Entry 6RES (electron microscopy, 4.30 A resolution (low resolution: residue-level contacts below are approximate; hydrogen-bond / salt-bridge calls are withheld)); this record covers chains V and Z of the 31 polymer chains in the assembly.

== Chain V ==
Protein: ATP synthase subunit alpha
Source organism: Polytomella sp. Pringsheim 198.80
Reference sequence: A0ZW40 (A0ZW40_9CHLO); residues 1-562 here = UniProt positions 1-562
Amino-acid sequence (562 residues; row label = number of the first residue in the row):
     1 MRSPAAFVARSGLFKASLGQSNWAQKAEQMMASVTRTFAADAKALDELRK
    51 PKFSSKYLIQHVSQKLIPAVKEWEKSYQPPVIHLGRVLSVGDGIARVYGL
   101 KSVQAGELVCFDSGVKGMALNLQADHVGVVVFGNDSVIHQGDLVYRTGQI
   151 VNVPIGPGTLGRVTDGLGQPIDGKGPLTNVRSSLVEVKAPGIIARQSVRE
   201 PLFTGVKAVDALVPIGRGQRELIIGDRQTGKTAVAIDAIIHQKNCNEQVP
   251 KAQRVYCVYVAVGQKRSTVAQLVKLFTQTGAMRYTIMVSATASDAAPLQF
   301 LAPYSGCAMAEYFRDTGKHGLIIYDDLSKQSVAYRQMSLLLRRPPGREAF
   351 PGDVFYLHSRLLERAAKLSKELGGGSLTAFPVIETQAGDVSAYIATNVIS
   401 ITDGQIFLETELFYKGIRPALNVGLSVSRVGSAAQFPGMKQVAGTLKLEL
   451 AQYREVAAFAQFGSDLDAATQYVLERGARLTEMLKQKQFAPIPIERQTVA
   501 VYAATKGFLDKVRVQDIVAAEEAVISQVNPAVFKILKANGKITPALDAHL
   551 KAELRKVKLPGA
Not modelled in the structure: 1-42
Construct notes: conflict Arg-266 (Lys in A0ZW40)
Bound ions: Mg2+: Thr-232 (together with ATP)
Small-molecule neighbours: ATP (adenosine-5'-triphosphate): Asp-226, Arg-227, Gln-228, Thr-229, Gly-230, Lys-231, Thr-232, Ala-233, Gln-264, Asp-326, Phe-413, Arg-418, Pro-419, Gln-486, Lys-487, Gln-488

== Chain Z ==
Protein: ATP synthase subunit beta
Source organism: Polytomella sp. Pringsheim 198.80
Notes: EC 7.1.2.2
Reference sequence: A0ZW41 (A0ZW41_9CHLO); residue numbers follow UniProt; this construct covers 1-574
Amino-acid sequence (574 residues; numbered 1 to 574; the number before each row is that of its first residue):
     1 MALRYAAGLAKNVVQRQGASLNIARAFAAEPAPAIDAGYVSQVIGPVVDV
    51 RFDGELPSILSSLEVEGHSVRLVLEVAQHMGDNTVRCIAMDSTDGLVRGQ
   101 KVVDTGSPIKVPVGRGTLGRIMNVIGEPVDEQGPIDAADIWSIHREAPEF
   151 TEQSTEQEILVTGIKVVDLLAPYQRGGKIGLFGGAGVGKTVLIMELINNV
   201 AKAHGGFSVFAGVGERTREGNDLYREMIESGVIKLGAERGNSKCTLVYGQ
   251 MNEPPGARARVALTGLTVAEYFRDIEGQDVLLFVDNIFRFTQANSEVSAL
   301 LGRIPSAVGYQPTLATDLGGLQERITTTTKGSITSVQAVYVPADDLTDPA
   351 PATTFAHLDATTVLSRSIAELGIYPAVDPLDSTSRMLNPNVIGAEHYNVA
   401 RGVQKVLQDYKNLQDIIAILGMDELSEEDKLTVARARKIQRFLSQPFQVA
   451 EVFTGTPGKYVDLADTISGFQGVLTGKYDDLPEMAFYMVGDIKEVKEKAD
   501 KMAKDIASRKEADNKKVSEELKDIPSLDKLVSEIKEVVIEEDDGLEEDFK
   551 AEALSSETVVLNEEGKSVPLPKKN
Not modelled in the structure: 1-32
Construct notes: conflict Ala-350 (Gly in A0ZW41), Leu-387 (Arg in A0ZW41)
Small-molecule neighbours:
  - ADP (adenosine-5'-diphosphate): Ala-185, Gly-186, Val-187, Gly-188, Lys-189, Thr-190, Val-191, Arg-216, Glu-219, Tyr-374, Gln-445, Phe-447, Ala-450, Phe-453, Thr-454
  - ATP (adenosine-5'-triphosphate): Thr-383, Ser-384, Arg-385, Leu-387, Tyr-397, Arg-401

== Interface between chain V and chain Z ==
Residue-residue contacts (149; chain V residue first):
  Pro-80(V) with Glu-563(Z)
  Val-81(V) with Glu-563(Z)
  His-83(V) with Asn-562(Z); Glu-563(Z)
  Leu-84(V) with Leu-561(Z); Asn-562(Z); Glu-563(Z)
  Gly-99(V) with Arg-98(Z)
  Leu-100(V) with Arg-98(Z)
  Lys-101(V) with Val-97(Z)
  Ser-102(V) with Val-97(Z)
  Val-103(V) with Leu-96(Z); Val-97(Z); Arg-98(Z)
  Gln-104(V) with Gly-95(Z); Leu-96(Z); Val-97(Z)
  Ala-105(V) with Thr-93(Z); Asp-94(Z); Gly-95(Z); Leu-96(Z)
  Cys-110(V) with Thr-558(Z)
  Asp-112(V) with Leu-570(Z); Lys-573(Z); Asn-574(Z)
  Ser-113(V) with Asn-574(Z)
  Leu-120(V) with Val-43(Z)
  Asn-121(V) with Val-43(Z)
  Leu-122(V) with Gln-42(Z); Val-43(Z); Leu-96(Z)
  Gln-123(V) with Ser-41(Z); Gln-42(Z); Ile-44(Z); Arg-98(Z)
  Ala-124(V) with Gln-42(Z)
  Val-127(V) with Arg-98(Z)
  Tyr-145(V) with Val-560(Z); Leu-561(Z); Leu-570(Z); Pro-571(Z)
  Arg-146(V) with Leu-561(Z)
  Thr-147(V) with Val-559(Z); Leu-561(Z)
  Ile-155(V) with Phe-549(Z)
  Gly-156(V) with Phe-549(Z)
  Pro-157(V) with Leu-545(Z); Phe-549(Z)
  Asn-179(V) with Glu-546(Z); Phe-549(Z); Ala-551(Z)
  Val-180(V) with Phe-549(Z); Ala-551(Z); Glu-552(Z); Leu-554(Z)
  Arg-181(V) with Phe-549(Z); Glu-552(Z)
  Ser-182(V) with Glu-552(Z)
  Glu-186(V) with Asp-94(Z)
  Lys-188(V) with Asn-252(Z); Glu-253(Z)
  Ala-189(V) with Asn-252(Z)
  Pro-190(V) with Thr-217(Z)
  Ile-192(V) with Thr-217(Z); Gly-220(Z); Asn-221(Z); Tyr-248(Z)
  Ile-193(V) with Ile-121(Z); Val-129(Z); Asp-130(Z); Glu-131(Z); Tyr-224(Z)
  Arg-195(V) with Thr-217(Z); Arg-218(Z); Asn-221(Z); Arg-225(Z)
  Gln-196(V) with Asn-221(Z); Arg-225(Z)
  Ser-197(V) with Asn-221(Z); Asp-222(Z)
  Arg-220(V) with Arg-216(Z)
  Gln-248(V) with Ile-539(Z)
  Val-249(V) with Ile-539(Z)
  Lys-251(V) with Asp-543(Z)
  Arg-254(V) with Ile-539(Z); Glu-540(Z); Asp-543(Z)
  Tyr-284(V) with Asp-543(Z)
  Tyr-312(V) with Leu-545(Z); Phe-549(Z)
  Lys-318(V) with Leu-545(Z); Glu-547(Z)
  Arg-343(V) with Leu-300(Z)
  Pro-344(V) with Ala-299(Z); Pro-305(Z)
  Pro-345(V) with Gly-309(Z)
  Gly-346(V) with Val-308(Z); Gly-309(Z)
  Arg-347(V) with Val-308(Z); Asp-345(Z); Asp-348(Z)
  Asp-353(V) with Glu-296(Z)
  Phe-355(V) with Met-251(Z); Arg-258(Z); Arg-289(Z); Gln-292(Z)
  Tyr-356(V) with Glu-253(Z); Pro-254(Z); Arg-258(Z); Glu-296(Z)
  Ser-359(V) with Met-251(Z)
  Glu-363(V) with Arg-216(Z); Thr-217(Z); Met-251(Z)
  Val-390(V) with Arg-366(Z)
  Ser-391(V) with Ala-343(Z)
  Tyr-393(V) with Gln-292(Z)
  Thr-396(V) with Ala-185(Z); Tyr-340(Z); Pro-342(Z)
  Asn-397(V) with Arg-289(Z)
  Ile-399(V) with Ala-185(Z); Arg-216(Z)
  Ser-400(V) with Ala-185(Z); Arg-216(Z); Met-251(Z); Arg-289(Z); Tyr-340(Z)
  Ile-401(V) with Arg-216(Z); Met-251(Z)
  Thr-402(V) with Arg-216(Z)
  Asp-403(V) with Arg-216(Z); Arg-218(Z)
  Leu-425(V) with Glu-370(Z)
  Arg-429(V) with Phe-453(Z)
  Val-430(V) with Arg-218(Z)
  Ser-432(V) with Val-452(Z); Phe-453(Z)
  Tyr-472(V) with Arg-509(Z)
  Asn-529(V) with Leu-527(Z)
  Ile-535(V) with Leu-530(Z); Val-531(Z)
  Ala-538(V) with Ile-534(Z)
  Ala-545(V) with Ile-524(Z)
  Leu-546(V) with Leu-530(Z)
  His-549(V) with Glu-520(Z); Ile-524(Z); Ser-526(Z); Leu-527(Z)
Also at the interface, not in a pair above, chain V (98 interface residues in all): Ile-82, Phe-111, Lys-116, Asp-125, His-126, Val-137, Ile-150, Leu-160, Leu-177, Gly-191, Glu-247, Pro-250, Tyr-256, Phe-313, Thr-316, Gly-352, Arg-360, Ala-433, Ala-531, Lys-551
Also at the interface, not in a pair above, chain Z (87 interface residues in all): Gly-45, Asp-91, Gly-184, Gln-250, Ser-295, Asp-344, Lys-516, Val-537, Glu-541, Asp-542, Asp-548, Lys-550, Gly-565

== Summary ==
Chain V and chain Z form an interface of 98 and 87 residues respectively. Ligands of chain V: ATP. Chain Z
binds ATP and ADP.
Here chain V is ATP synthase subunit alpha and chain Z is ATP synthase subunit beta, both from Polytomella sp.
Pringsheim 198.80. Entry 6RES (Cryo-EM structure of Polytomella F-ATP synthase, Rotary substate 3C, composite
map) was determined by electron microscopy (same publication as 6RD4, 6RD5, 6RD6, 6RD7, 6RD8, 6RD9 and 46
further entries).
